Entry 3EBL (X-ray diffraction, 1.90 A resolution); this record covers chain A.

[Chain A]
Name: Gibberellin receptor GID1
Organism: Oryza sativa subsp. japonica
Notes: EC 3.-.-.-
UniProtKB: Q6L545 (GID1_ORYSJ); residues 2-354 here = UniProt positions 2-354
Sequence (365 residues; each row starts with the number of its first residue):
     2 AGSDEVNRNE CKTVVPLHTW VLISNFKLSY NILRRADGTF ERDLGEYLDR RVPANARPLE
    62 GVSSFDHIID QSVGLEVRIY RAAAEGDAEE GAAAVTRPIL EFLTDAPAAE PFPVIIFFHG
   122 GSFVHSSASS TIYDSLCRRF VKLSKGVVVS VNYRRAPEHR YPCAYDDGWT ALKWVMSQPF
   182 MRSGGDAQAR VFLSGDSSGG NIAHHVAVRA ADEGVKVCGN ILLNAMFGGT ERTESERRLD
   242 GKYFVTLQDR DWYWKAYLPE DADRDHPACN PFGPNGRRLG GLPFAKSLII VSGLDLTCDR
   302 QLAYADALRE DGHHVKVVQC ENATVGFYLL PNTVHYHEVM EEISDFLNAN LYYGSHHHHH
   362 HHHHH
Disordered / not traced: 2-14, 85-100, 354-366
Construct notes: expression tag (355-366)
Residues lining bound ligands: gibberellin a4 (GA4): Ile24, Phe27, Lys28, Tyr31, Arg35, Gly121, Gly122, Ser123, Ser127, Ile133, Tyr134, Asp197, Ser198, Phe245, Val246, Asp250, Arg251, Tyr254, Val326, Gly327, Tyr329, Leu330
Curated features (UniProtKB/Swiss-Prot):
  - motif: His120 to Gly122 (Involved in the stabilization of the negatively charged intermediate by the formation of the oxyanion hole)
  - active site: Ser198, Asp296
  - binding site (gibberellin A3): Gly122, Ser123, Tyr134, Ser198, Asp250, Gly327
  - binding site (gibberellin A4): Gly122, Ser123, Tyr134, Ser198, Gly327
  - mutagenesis: Gly196 (G196D: In gid1-1; abolishes binding to GA and ability to degrade SLR1), Arg251 (R251T: In gid1-2; abolishes binding to GA and ability to degrade SLR1)

[Overview]
Chain A binds gibberellin a4. From UniProt: active-site residues Ser198 and Asp296, 6 gibberellin A3-binding
residues, 5 gibberellin A4-binding residues and 2 mutagenesis sites.
Chain A is Gibberellin receptor GID1 (Oryza sativa subsp. japonica); the structure, Crystal Structure of Rice
GID1 complexed with GA4, was determined by X-ray diffraction together with 3ED1 from the same study.
